PDB entry 9EVG | X-ray diffraction, 1.90 A resolution | chains D and F of the 12 polymer chains in the assembly

Chain D:
Protein: CCHex2-A-g
Chain sequence (25 residues; row label = number of the first residue in the row; numbering starts at 0):
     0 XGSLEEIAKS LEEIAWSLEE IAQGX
Not modelled in the structure: 23-24
Modified positions: ACE (acetyl group) at position 0; NH2 (amino group) at position 24

Chain F:
Protein: CCHex2-B-g
Chain sequence (25 residues; row label = number of the first residue in the row; numbering starts at 0):
     0 XGSLKKIAKS LKKIAYSLKK IAQGX
Modified positions: ACE (acetyl group) at position 0; NH2 (amino group) at position 24

Interface between chain D and chain F:
Contacting residue pairs (20; chain D residue first):
  S2(D) - L3(F)
  S2(D) - K4(F)
  E5(D) - K11(F)
  I6(D) - L3(F)
  I6(D) - I6(F)  hydrophobic
  I6(D) - A7(F)  hydrophobic
  I6(D) - L10(F)  hydrophobic
  S9(D) - L10(F)
  S9(D) - K11(F)
  E12(D) - A14(F)
  I13(D) - L10(F)
  I13(D) - I13(F)  hydrophobic
  I13(D) - A14(F)  hydrophobic
  I13(D) - L17(F)  hydrophobic
  S16(D) - L17(F)
  S16(D) - K18(F)
  S16(D) - A21(F)
  E19(D) - A21(F)
  I20(D) - I20(F)  hydrophobic
  I20(D) - A21(F)  hydrophobic
Also at the interface, not in a pair above, chain D (12 interface residues in all): L3, L10, L17
Also at the interface, not in a pair above, chain F (13 interface residues in all): Q22

In short:
Chain D and chain F form an interface of 12 and 13 residues respectively.
Here chain D is CCHex2-A-g and chain F is CCHex2-B-g. Entry 9EVG (X-ray crystal structure of a de novo
designed parallel coiled-coil heterohexamer with 3 heptad repeats, CCHex2-AB-g) was determined by X-ray
diffraction.
